Entry 8TPJ (electron microscopy, 2.10 A resolution); this record covers chains J and K of the 20 polymer chains in the assembly.

# Chain J
Name: Allophycocyanin alpha chain
Organism: Synechocystis sp. PCC 6803
UniProt: Q01951 (PHAA_SYNY3); residue numbers follow UniProt; this construct covers 1-161
Sequence (161 residues; row label = number of the first residue in the row):
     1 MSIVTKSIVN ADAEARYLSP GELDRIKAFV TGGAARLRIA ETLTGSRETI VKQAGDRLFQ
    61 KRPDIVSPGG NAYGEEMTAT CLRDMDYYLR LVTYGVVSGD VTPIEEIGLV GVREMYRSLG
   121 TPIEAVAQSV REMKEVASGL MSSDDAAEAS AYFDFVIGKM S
Unresolved in the structure: 1
Covalently attached groups: phycocyanobilin (CYC) linked to Cys81
Ligand contacts: phycocyanobilin (CYC): Leu58, Ile65, Asn71, Ala72, Met77, Thr80, Arg83, Asp84, Met85, Tyr87, Tyr88, Ile107, Gly108, Met115, Tyr116, Leu119, Thr121, Pro122, Ala125, Val126, Ser129
Swiss-Prot annotation at these positions:
  - binding site ((2R,3E)-phycocyanobilin): Cys81
  - modified residue: Asn71 (N4-methylasparagine)

# Chain K
Name: Allophycocyanin beta chain
Organism: Synechocystis sp. PCC 6803
UniProt: Q01952 (APCB_SYNY3); numbering as in UniProt (aligned over 1-161)
Sequence (161 residues; each row starts with the number of its first residue):
     1 MQDAITAVIN SADVQGKYLD GAAMDKLKSY FASGELRVRA ASVISANAAT IVKEAVAKSL
    61 LYSDVTRPGG NMYTTRRYAA CIRDLDYYLR YATYAMLAGD ASILDERVLN GLKETYNSLG
   121 VPISSTVQAI QAIKEVTASL VGADAGKEMG VYLDYICSGL S
Modified residues: Asn71 (N-methyl asparagine; MEN)
Covalently attached groups: phycocyanobilin (CYC) linked to Cys81
Ligand contacts:
  - phycocyanobilin (CYC), molecule 1: Leu60, Val65, Asn71, Met72, Arg77, Ala80, Arg83, Asp84, Leu85, Tyr87, Tyr88, Tyr91, Arg107, Val108, Leu112, Thr115, Tyr116, Leu119, Val121, Pro122, Ser125, Thr126, Ala129
  - phycocyanobilin (CYC), molecule 2: Leu61, Tyr62, Thr66, Tyr73, Thr74, Thr75, Tyr78
Swiss-Prot annotation at these positions:
  - binding site ((2R,3E)-phycocyanobilin): Cys81
  - modified residue: Asn71 (N4-methylasparagine)

# How chain J and chain K interact
Contacting residue pairs - 24 pairs, chain J then chain K:
  Met77(J) - Tyr62(K)
  Thr80(J) - Tyr62(K)
  Tyr87(J) - Pro68(K)
  Arg90(J) - Tyr73(K)  hydrogen bond
  Glu106(J) - Arg76(K)
  Ile107(J) - Tyr73(K)
  Ile107(J) - Thr74(K)
  Ile107(J) - Thr75(K)  hydrogen bond (backbone-backbone)
  Gly108(J) - Thr75(K)
  Leu109(J) - Thr75(K)  hydrogen bond (backbone-side chain)
  Val110(J) - Thr75(K)  hydrogen bond (backbone-side chain)
  Val110(J) - Arg76(K)  hydrogen bond (backbone-backbone)
  Gly111(J) - Ala79(K)
  Val112(J) - Thr75(K)
  Glu114(J) - Ala79(K)
  Glu114(J) - Ile82(K)
  Met115(J) - Thr75(K)
  Met115(J) - Tyr78(K)  hydrophobic
  Ser118(J) - Lys53(K)
  Ser118(J) - Ile82(K)
  Leu119(J) - Lys53(K)
  Leu119(J) - Leu61(K)  hydrophobic
  Leu119(J) - Tyr78(K)
  Gly120(J) - Lys53(K)
Other interface residues (no listed pair), chain J (17 interface residues in all): Tyr88
Other interface residues (no listed pair), chain K (13 interface residues in all): Thr66, Arg67

# Summary
The interface between chain J and chain K involves 17 residues on one side and 13 on the other, with 5
hydrogen bonds. Polar pairs include Arg90(J)-Tyr73(K), Leu109(J)-Thr75(K) and Val110(J)-Thr75(K). Ligands of
chain K: phycocyanobilin. Phycocyanobilin is covalently linked to Cys81(J).
Chain J is Allophycocyanin alpha chain and chain K is Allophycocyanin beta chain, both from Synechocystis sp.
PCC 6803; the structure, Top cylinder bound to OCP from high-resolution phycobilisome quenched by OCP (local
refinement), was determined by electron microscopy (same publication as 8TO2).
